4B31 - chains A and B of the 4 polymer chains in the assembly; structure by X-ray diffraction, 2.25 A resolution.

Chain A (and B):
Molecule: Catalase-phenol oxidase
Organism: Scytalidium thermophilum
Notes: EC 1.11.1.6; chain B of this document is another copy of the same molecule, construct and numbering; everything in this record applies to it too
Sequence (719 residues; each row starts with the number of its first residue; numbers below 1 keep their minus sign (Gly-20 is residue -20)):
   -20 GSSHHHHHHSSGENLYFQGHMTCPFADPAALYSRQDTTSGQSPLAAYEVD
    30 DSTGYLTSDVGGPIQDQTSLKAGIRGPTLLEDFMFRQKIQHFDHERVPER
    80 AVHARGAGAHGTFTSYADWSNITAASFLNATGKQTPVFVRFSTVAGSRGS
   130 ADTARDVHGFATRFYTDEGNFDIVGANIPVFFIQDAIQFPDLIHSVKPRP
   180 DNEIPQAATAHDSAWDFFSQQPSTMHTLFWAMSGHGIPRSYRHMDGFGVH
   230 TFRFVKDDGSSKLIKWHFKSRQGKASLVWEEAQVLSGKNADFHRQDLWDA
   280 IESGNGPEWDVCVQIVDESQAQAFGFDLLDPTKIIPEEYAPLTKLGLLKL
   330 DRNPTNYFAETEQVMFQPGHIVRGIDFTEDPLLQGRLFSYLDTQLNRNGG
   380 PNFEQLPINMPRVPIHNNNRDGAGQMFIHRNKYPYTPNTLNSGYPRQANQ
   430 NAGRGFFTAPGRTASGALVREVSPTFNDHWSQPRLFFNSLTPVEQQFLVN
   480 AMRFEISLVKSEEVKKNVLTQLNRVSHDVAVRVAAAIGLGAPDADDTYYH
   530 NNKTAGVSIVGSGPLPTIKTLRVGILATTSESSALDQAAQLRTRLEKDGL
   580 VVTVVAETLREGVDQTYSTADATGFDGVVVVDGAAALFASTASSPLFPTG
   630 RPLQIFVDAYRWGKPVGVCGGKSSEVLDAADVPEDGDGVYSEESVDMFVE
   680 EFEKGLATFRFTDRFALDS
Disordered / not traced: -20 to 20, 618-621, 698 (chain B: -20 to 21, 618-621)
Ion coordination: cis-heme d hydroxychlorin gamma-spirolactone Fe near Tyr369 (its only coordinating residue here)
Residues lining bound ligands:
  - cis-heme d hydroxychlorin gamma-spirolactone (HDD), molecule 1: Ile68, Phe71, Asp72
  - cis-heme d hydroxychlorin gamma-spirolactone (HDD), molecule 2: Arg79, Ala80, Val81, His82, Arg119, Gly138, Phe139, Ala140, Val153, Gly154, Ala155, Phe160, Ala165, Phe168, Val228, His229, Val343, Phe345, Leu361, Gly364, Arg365, Ser368, Tyr369, Thr372, Gln373, Arg376

Chain A / chain B interface:
Residue-residue contacts (78):
  Ala51(A) with Ala51(B), hydrophobic
  Pro56(A) with Leu58(B), hydrophobic; Glu60(B)
  Thr57(A) with Leu58(B); Leu59(B), hydrogen bond (backbone-backbone)
  Leu58(A) with Pro56(B), hydrophobic; Thr57(B); Leu58(B), hydrophobic
  Leu59(A) with Thr57(B), hydrogen bond (backbone-backbone); Leu59(B); Phe64(B), hydrophobic
  Phe64(A) with Leu59(B), hydrophobic
  Asp170(A) with Tyr414(B); Thr415(B), hydrogen bond (side chain-backbone)
  His173(A) with Asn397(B); Pro413(B), hydrogen bond (side chain-backbone)
  Ser174(A) with Tyr414(B)
  Arg178(A) with Lys411(B)
  Pro179(A) with Lys411(B); Pro413(B)
  Asp180(A) with Lys411(B), salt bridge
  Asp191(A) with Leu419(B)
  Ser192(A) with Tyr414(B)
  Asp195(A) with Tyr414(B), hydrogen bond; Asn417(B); Thr418(B), hydrogen bond; Leu419(B), hydrogen bond (side chain-backbone)
  Phe196(A) with Tyr414(B), hydrophobic; Thr415(B); Pro416(B)
  Gln199(A) with Pro416(B); Thr418(B)
  Gln200(A) with Pro416(B)
  Phe367(A) with Phe367(B), hydrophobic
  Asp371(A) with Leu374(B)
  Leu374(A) with Asp371(B); Leu374(B), hydrophobic
  Asn397(A) with His173(B)
  Lys411(A) with Arg178(B); Pro179(B); Asp180(B), salt bridge
  Tyr412(A) with Arg178(B)
  Pro413(A) with His173(B), hydrogen bond (backbone-side chain); Pro179(B)
  Tyr414(A) with Asp170(B); Ser174(B); Ser192(B), hydrogen bond (side chain-backbone); Asp195(B), hydrogen bond
  Thr415(A) with Asp170(B), hydrogen bond (backbone-side chain); Phe196(B)
  Pro416(A) with Gln199(B); Gln200(B)
  Asn417(A) with Asp195(B)
  Thr418(A) with Asp195(B), hydrogen bond; Gln199(B)
  Leu419(A) with Asp191(B); Asp195(B), hydrogen bond (backbone-side chain); Val493(B), hydrophobic
  Thr437(A) with Arg449(B), hydrogen bond
  Arg441(A) with Ala446(B); Leu447(B), hydrogen bond (backbone-backbone)
  Thr442(A) with Gly445(B); Leu447(B)
  Ala443(A) with Ala443(B); Ser444(B); Gly445(B), hydrogen bond (backbone-backbone); Leu447(B)
  Ser444(A) with Ala443(B); Ser444(B), hydrogen bond
  Gly445(A) with Thr442(B); Ala443(B), hydrogen bond (backbone-backbone)
  Ala446(A) with Arg441(B); Thr442(B)
  Leu447(A) with Arg441(B), hydrogen bond (backbone-backbone); Thr442(B); Ala443(B)
  Arg449(A) with Thr437(B), hydrogen bond
  Val493(A) with Leu419(B), hydrophobic
Other interface residues (no listed pair), chain A (48 interface residues in all): Glu60, Arg65, Glu358, Arg399, Phe435, Ser490, Asn496
Other interface residues (no listed pair), chain B (47 interface residues in all): Arg65, Glu358, Arg399, Tyr412, Ser490, Asn496

Overview:
48 residues of chain A and 47 residues of chain B are in contact; the contacts include 20 hydrogen bonds and 2
salt bridges. Among the polar pairs are Asp180(A)-Lys411(B), Asp170(A)-Thr415(B) and His173(A)-Pro413(B).
Bound to chain A: cis-heme d hydroxychlorin gamma-spirolactone.
Both chains are Catalase-phenol oxidase (Scytalidium thermophilum). Entry 4B31 (Probing the active center of
catalase-phenol oxidase from Scytalidium thermophilum) was determined by X-ray diffraction, deposited together
with 4B2Y, 4B40 and 4B5K.
